6CP6 - chains Z and 7 of the 27 polymer chains in the assembly; structure by electron microscopy, 3.60 A resolution.

== Chain Z ==
Name: ATP synthase subunit 4, mitochondrial
Source organism: Saccharomyces cerevisiae (strain ATCC 204508 / S288c)
UniProt: P05626 (ATPF_YEAST); residues 1-209 here correspond to UniProt positions 36-244 (UniProt number = residue number + 35)
Sequence (209 residues; row label = number of the first residue in the row):
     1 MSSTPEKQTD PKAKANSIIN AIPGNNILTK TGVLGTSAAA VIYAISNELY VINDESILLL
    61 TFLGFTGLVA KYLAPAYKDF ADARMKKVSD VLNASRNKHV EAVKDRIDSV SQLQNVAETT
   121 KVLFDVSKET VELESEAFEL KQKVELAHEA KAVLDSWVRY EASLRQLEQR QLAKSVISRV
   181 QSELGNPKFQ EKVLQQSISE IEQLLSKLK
Unresolved in the structure: 1-52, 208-209
Swiss-Prot annotation at these positions:
  - modified residue: S109 (Phosphoserine)

== Chain 7 ==
Name: ATP synthase subunit d, mitochondrial
Source organism: Saccharomyces cerevisiae (strain ATCC 204508 / S288c)
UniProt: P30902 (ATP7_YEAST); residues 1-173 here correspond to UniProt positions 2-174 (UniProt number = residue number + 1)
Sequence (173 residues; numbered 1 to 173; the number before each row is that of its first residue):
     1 SLAKSAANKL DWAKVISSLR ITGSTATQLS SFKKRNDEAR RQLLELQSQP TEVDFSHYRS
    61 VLKNTSVIDK IESYVKQYKP VKIDASKQLQ VIESFEKHAM TNAKETESLV SKELKDLQST
   121 LDNIQSARPF DELTVDDLTK IKPEIDAKVE EMVKKGKWDV PGYKDRFGNL NVM
Unresolved in the structure: 1-2
Swiss-Prot annotation at these positions:
  - modified residue: S1 (N-acetylserine)

== Interface between chain Z and chain 7 ==
Residue-residue contacts (69):
  F80(Z) with L170(7)
  R84(Z) with F167(7); G168(7), hydrogen bond (side chain-backbone)
  S89(Z) with D131(7), hydrogen bond
  V91(Z) with F167(7), hydrophobic
  N93(Z) with R128(7); F130(7)
  R96(Z) with F130(7); L133(7)
  V100(Z) with I124(7), hydrophobic
  R106(Z) with L117(7)
  I107(Z) with L117(7); L121(7), hydrophobic
  Q112(Z) with R20(7)
  L113(Z) with V110(7)
  V116(Z) with K14(7), hydrogen bond (backbone-side chain)
  A117(Z) with A103(7); E107(7)
  T119(Z) with K14(7), hydrogen bond
  T120(Z) with K14(7)
  L123(Z) with L10(7), hydrophobic; K14(7)
  F124(Z) with F95(7); E96(7); A99(7), hydrophobic
  D125(Z) with E96(7)
  V126(Z) with A7(7), hydrophobic
  S127(Z) with K34(7)
  K128(Z) with I92(7)
  T130(Z) with K34(7)
  V131(Z) with S30(7); K34(7); D37(7)
  E132(Z) with Q88(7), hydrogen bond; I92(7)
  E134(Z) with D37(7); E38(7); R41(7), salt bridge
  S135(Z) with A85(7)
  E136(Z) with D84(7)
  A137(Z) with R40(7); R41(7); L44(7)
  F138(Z) with R40(7)
  E139(Z) with V81(7); K82(7), salt bridge; I83(7)
  K141(Z) with L44(7)
  Q142(Z) with V81(7)
  K143(Z) with T51(7); V81(7)
  V144(Z) with Q47(7); S48(7)
  L146(Z) with Y78(7), hydrophobic
  A147(Z) with T51(7)
  K151(Z) with Y58(7), hydrogen bond (backbone-side chain)
  L154(Z) with V53(7), hydrophobic; Y58(7); L62(7), hydrophobic; I68(7), hydrophobic
  D155(Z) with Y58(7), hydrogen bond (backbone-side chain)
  W157(Z) with L62(7), hydrophobic; V67(7)
  V158(Z) with V61(7), hydrophobic; L62(7), hydrophobic
  E161(Z) with V61(7); L62(7); K63(7), hydrogen bond (side chain-backbone); N64(7)
Other interface residues (no listed pair), chain Z (53 interface residues in all): L92, V103, K104, V110, S111, Q114, E118, L140, A150, V153, R165
Other interface residues (no listed pair), chain 7 (56 interface residues in all): K4, E52, I71, Y74, V75, L114, Q118, T120, P129, R166

== In short ==
53 residues of chain Z face 56 of chain 7 across their interface, with 8 hydrogen bonds and 2 salt bridges.
Polar pairs include E134(Z)-R41(7), E139(Z)-K82(7) and R84(Z)-G168(7).
Here chain Z is ATP synthase subunit 4, mitochondrial and chain 7 is ATP synthase subunit d, mitochondrial,
both from Saccharomyces cerevisiae (strain ATCC 204508 / S288c). Entry 6CP6 (Monomer yeast ATP synthase (F1Fo)
reconstituted in nanodisc) was determined by electron microscopy, deposited together with 6CP3, 6CP5 and 6CP7.
